Entry 6CNK (electron microscopy, 3.90 A resolution); this record covers chains B and C of the 9 polymer chains in the assembly.

== Chain B ==
Molecule: Neuronal acetylcholine receptor subunit alpha-4
Organism: Homo sapiens
Notes: engineered mutation(s): Glu-Arg linker was inserted in the MX-M4 junction, between Phe559-Ser560 in the alpha4 subunit,Glu-Arg linker was inserted in the MX-M4 junction, between Phe559-Ser560 in the alpha4 subunit
UniProtKB: P43681 (ACHA4_HUMAN); the construct has insertions or renumbered stretches relative to UniProt, so the offset changes along the chain: 1-338 = UniProt 27-364; 345-386 = UniProt 586-627
Sequence (386 residues; numbered 1 to 386; the number before each row is that of its first residue):
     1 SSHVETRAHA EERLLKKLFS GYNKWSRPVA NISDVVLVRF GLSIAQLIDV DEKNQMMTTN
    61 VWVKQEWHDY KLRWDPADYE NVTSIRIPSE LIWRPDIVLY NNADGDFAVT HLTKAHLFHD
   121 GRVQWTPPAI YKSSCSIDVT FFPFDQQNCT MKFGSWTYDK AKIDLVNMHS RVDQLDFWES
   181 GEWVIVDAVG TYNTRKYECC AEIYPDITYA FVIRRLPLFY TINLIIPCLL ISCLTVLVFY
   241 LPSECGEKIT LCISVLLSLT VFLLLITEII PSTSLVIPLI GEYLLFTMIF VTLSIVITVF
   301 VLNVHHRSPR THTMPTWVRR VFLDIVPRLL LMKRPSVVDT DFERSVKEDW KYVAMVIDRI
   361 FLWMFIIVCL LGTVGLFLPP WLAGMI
Disordered / not traced: 1-8, 335-341, 382-386
Disulfides: Cys-135/Cys-149, Cys-199/Cys-200
Glycans and other covalent adducts: N-acetylglucosamine (NAG) linked to Asn-148
Construct notes: linker (339-344)
Ligand contacts:
  - (S)-3-(1-methylpyrrolidin-2-yl)pyridine (NCT), molecule 1: Trp-62, Gln-124, Thr-126
  - (S)-3-(1-methylpyrrolidin-2-yl)pyridine (NCT), molecule 2: Tyr-100, Ser-155, Trp-156, Thr-157, Cys-199, Cys-200, Tyr-204
Curated features (UniProtKB/Swiss-Prot):
  - binding site (Ca(2+)): Val-50, Glu-52
  - lipidation: Cys-245 (S-palmitoyl cysteine)
  - glycosylation (N-linked (GlcNAc...) asparagine): Asn-31, Asn-81, Asn-148
What the authors report for this chain:
  - binding site for (S)-3-(1-methylpyrrolidin-2-yl)pyridine: Gln-124, Thr-126
  - binding site for cholesterol hemisuccinate: Phe-300

== Chain C ==
Molecule: Neuronal acetylcholine receptor subunit beta-2
Organism: Homo sapiens
Notes: engineered mutation(s): Glu-Arg linker was inserted in the MX-M4 junction between Gln420-Ser421 in the beta 2 subunit.,Glu-Arg linker was inserted in the MX-M4 junction between Gln420-Ser421 in the beta 2 subunit.
UniProtKB: P17787 (ACHB2_HUMAN); the construct has insertions or renumbered stretches relative to UniProt, so the offset changes along the chain: 1-328 = UniProt 26-353; 337-393 = UniProt 446-502
Sequence (403 residues; row label = number of the first residue in the row):
     1 TDTEERLVEH LLDPSRYNKL IRPATNGSEL VTVQLMVSLA QLISVHEREQ IMTTNVWLTQ
    61 EWEDYRLTWK PEEFDNMKKV RLPSKHIWLP DVVLYNNADG MYEVSFYSNA VVSYDGSIFW
   121 LPPAIYKSAC KIEVKHFPFD QQNCTMKFRS WTYDRTEIDL VLKSEVASLD DFTPSGEWDI
   181 VALPGRRNEN PDDSTYVDIT YDFIIRRKPL FYTINLIIPC VLITSLAILV FYLPSDCGEK
   241 MTLCISVLLA LTVFLLLISK IVPPTSLDVP LVGKYLMFTM VLVTFSIVTS VCVLNVHHRS
   301 PTTHTMAPWV KVVFLEKLPA LLFMQQPRHH DDDQERSVSE DWKYVAMVID RLFLWIFVFV
   361 CVFGTIGMFL QPLFQNYTTT TFLHSDHSAP SSKSAWSHPQ FEK
Disordered / not traced: 1, 327-336, 370-403
Disulfides: Cys-130/Cys-144
Glycans and other covalent adducts: N-acetylglucosamine (NAG) linked to Asn-143
Construct notes: linker (329-336); expression tag (394-403)
Ligand contacts: (S)-3-(1-methylpyrrolidin-2-yl)pyridine (NCT): Trp-57, Val-111, Phe-119, Leu-121
What the authors report for this chain:
  - binding site for (S)-3-(1-methylpyrrolidin-2-yl)pyridine: Val-111, Phe-119, Leu-121
  - contacts within the chain: Tyr-95/Arg-149 (cation-pi contact), Arg-149/Tyr-196 (cation-pi contact)
  - binding site for cholesterol hemisuccinate: Cys-292

== Interface between chain B and chain C ==
Residue-residue contacts (72; chain B residue first):
  Gly-21(B) / Glu-5(C)
  Asn-23(B) / Glu-5(C)
  Asn-23(B) / Val-8(C)
  Asn-23(B) / Glu-9(C)  hydrogen bond
  Trp-25(B) / Pro-83(C)
  Trp-25(B) / His-86(C)
  Ser-26(B) / Glu-5(C)
  Arg-27(B) / Glu-4(C)  salt bridge
  Val-29(B) / Asp-2(C)
  Ile-32(B) / Glu-4(C)
  Tyr-70(B) / Asp-2(C)
  Asp-96(B) / Asn-109(C)
  Val-98(B) / Phe-106(C)  hydrophobic
  Asn-101(B) / Gln-41(C)  hydrogen bond
  Asn-102(B) / Asn-55(C)
  Asp-104(B) / Ile-125(C)
  Phe-107(B) / Pro-123(C)  hydrophobic
  Phe-107(B) / Ala-124(C)
  Ala-108(B) / Phe-106(C)  hydrophobic
  Ser-134(B) / Gln-41(C)  hydrogen bond
  Trp-156(B) / Trp-57(C)
  Trp-156(B) / Ser-108(C)  hydrogen bond
  Trp-156(B) / Leu-121(C)  hydrogen bond (side chain-backbone)
  Trp-156(B) / Pro-123(C)
  Thr-157(B) / Arg-81(C)  hydrogen bond (backbone-side chain)
  Thr-157(B) / Ser-108(C)
  Thr-157(B) / Asn-109(C)
  Lys-162(B) / Arg-81(C)
  Arg-195(B) / Asp-171(C)  salt bridge
  Tyr-197(B) / Asp-171(C)
  Glu-198(B) / Ser-168(C)
  Glu-198(B) / Asp-170(C)
  Cys-199(B) / Phe-119(C)  hydrophobic
  Gly-246(B) / Glu-239(C)
  Glu-247(B) / Glu-239(C)
  Ile-249(B) / Glu-239(C)
  Ile-249(B) / Thr-242(C)
  Ile-253(B) / Ser-246(C)
  Leu-256(B) / Ile-223(C)  hydrophobic
  Thr-260(B) / Phe-254(C)
  Leu-263(B) / Asn-215(C)
  Leu-264(B) / Phe-254(C)  hydrophobic
  Leu-264(B) / Leu-257(C)  hydrophobic
  Thr-267(B) / Phe-211(C)
  Ile-270(B) / Phe-211(C)  hydrophobic
  Ser-272(B) / Glu-177(C)  hydrogen bond
  Ser-272(B) / Phe-211(C)
  Ser-274(B) / Lys-208(C)
  Ser-274(B) / Leu-210(C)
  Ser-274(B) / Phe-211(C)
  Ile-277(B) / Leu-210(C)  hydrophobic
  Leu-285(B) / Ile-214(C)
  Leu-285(B) / Ile-218(C)  hydrophobic
  Met-288(B) / Leu-222(C)
  Ile-289(B) / Leu-222(C)  hydrophobic
  Thr-292(B) / Leu-222(C)
  Ile-295(B) / Leu-226(C)  hydrophobic
  Val-296(B) / Leu-229(C)  hydrophobic
  Val-299(B) / Leu-229(C)  hydrophobic
  Val-299(B) / Leu-233(C)  hydrophobic
  Phe-300(B) / Tyr-232(C)
  Leu-302(B) / Leu-233(C)  hydrophobic
  Leu-302(B) / Pro-234(C)  hydrophobic
  Leu-302(B) / Cys-237(C)  hydrophobic
  Asn-303(B) / Tyr-232(C)  hydrogen bond (side chain-backbone)
  Asn-303(B) / Pro-234(C)
  His-306(B) / Pro-234(C)
  His-306(B) / Cys-237(C)
  Arg-310(B) / Glu-340(C)  salt bridge
  Thr-311(B) / Gln-325(C)
  His-312(B) / Phe-323(C)
  His-312(B) / Met-347(C)  hydrogen bond
Also at the interface, not in a pair above, chain B (60 interface residues in all): Tyr-22, Ala-30, Asn-54, Tyr-100, Ala-103, Gly-105, Tyr-158, Thr-250, Pro-271, Thr-273
Also at the interface, not in a pair above, chain C (55 interface residues in all): Thr-3, Ile-43, His-46, Asp-75, Lys-127, Pro-219, Asp-236, Gln-326, Tyr-344

== Overview ==
The interface between chain B and chain C involves 60 residues on one side and 55 on the other; the contacts
include 9 hydrogen bonds and 3 salt bridges. Among the polar pairs are Arg-27(B)/Glu-4(C),
Arg-195(B)/Asp-171(C) and Arg-310(B)/Glu-340(C). The paper reports a binding site for
(S)-3-(1-methylpyrrolidin-2-yl)pyridine at Gln-124(B), Thr-126(B) and Val-111(C) among others; a binding site
for cholesterol hemisuccinate at Phe-300(B) and Cys-292(C).
Chain B is Neuronal acetylcholine receptor subunit alpha-4 and chain C is Neuronal acetylcholine receptor
subunit beta-2, both from Homo sapiens; the structure, Structure of the 3alpha2beta stiochiometry of the human
Alpha4Beta2 nicotinic receptor, was determined by electron microscopy together with 6CNJ from the same study.
